Entry 4BST (X-ray diffraction, 4.30 A resolution (low resolution: residue-level contacts below are approximate; hydrogen-bond / salt-bridge calls are withheld)); this record covers chains B and C of the 4 polymer chains in the assembly.

# Chain B
Molecule: Leucine-rich repeat-containing G-protein coupled receptor 5
Source organism: Homo sapiens
Notes: fragment: extracellular lrr domain, residues 22-543
UniProt: O75473 (LGR5_HUMAN); residue numbers follow UniProt; this construct covers 22-543
Sequence (539 residues; row label = number of the first residue in the row):
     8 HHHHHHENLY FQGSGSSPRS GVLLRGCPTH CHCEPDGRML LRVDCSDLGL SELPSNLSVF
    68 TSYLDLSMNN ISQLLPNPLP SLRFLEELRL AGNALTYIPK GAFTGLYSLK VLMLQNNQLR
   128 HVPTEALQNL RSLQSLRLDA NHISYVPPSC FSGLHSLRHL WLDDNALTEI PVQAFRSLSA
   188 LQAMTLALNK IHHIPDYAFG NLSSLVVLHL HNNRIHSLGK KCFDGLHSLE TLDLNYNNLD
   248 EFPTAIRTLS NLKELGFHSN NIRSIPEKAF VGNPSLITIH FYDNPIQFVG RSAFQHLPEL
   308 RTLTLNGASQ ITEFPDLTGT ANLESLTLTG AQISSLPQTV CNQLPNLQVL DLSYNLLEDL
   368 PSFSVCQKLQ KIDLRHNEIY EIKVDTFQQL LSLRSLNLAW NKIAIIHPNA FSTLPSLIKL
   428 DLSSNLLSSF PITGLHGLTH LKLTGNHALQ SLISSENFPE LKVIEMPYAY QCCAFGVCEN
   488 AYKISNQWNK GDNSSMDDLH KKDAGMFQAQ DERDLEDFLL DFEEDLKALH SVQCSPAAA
Not modelled in the structure: 8-32, 486-538, 544-546
Sequence notes: expression tag (8-21, 544-546)
Cystine bridges: C34-C40, C38-C52, C348-C373, C479-C541, C480-C485
Glycans and other covalent adducts: N-acetylglucosamine (NAG) linked to N77, N208
UniProt features mapped onto this chain:
  - glycosylation (N-linked (GlcNAc...) asparagine): N63, N77, N208, N500
What the authors report for this chain:
  - mutagenesis - S458R: decreased signaling with R-spondin-1 (chain C)
  - mutagenesis - L459R: increased signaling with R-spondin-1 (chain C)
  - mutagenesis - Y289A/D290A, Y289W/D290A, H454A: unchanged signaling with R-spondin-1 (chain C)

# Chain C
Molecule: R-spondin-1
Source organism: Homo sapiens
Notes: fragment: fu1fu2, residues 31-146
UniProt: Q2MKA7 (RSPO1_HUMAN); residues 31-146 here = UniProt positions 31-146
Sequence (126 residues; each row starts with the number of its first residue):
    29 GSRISAEGSQ ACAKGCELCS EVNGCLKCSP KLFILLERND IRQVGVCLPS CPPGYFDARN
    89 PDMNKCIKCK IEHCEACFSH NFCTKCKEGL YLHKGRCYPA CPEGSSAANG TMECSSPAAA
   149 HHHHHH
Not modelled in the structure: 29-39, 143-154
Sequence notes: expression tag (29-30, 147-154)
Cystine bridges: C40-C47, C44-C53, C56-C75, C79-C94, C97-C105, C102-C111, C114-C125, C129-C142
UniProt features mapped onto this chain:
  - glycosylation: N137 (N-linked (GlcNAc...) asparagine)
What the authors report for this chain:
  - mutagenesis - F106E, F110E: abolished growth
  - mutagenesis - R66W, R70C, Q71R, G73R: unchanged binding to ecto-LGR5
  - mutagenesis - R66W, R70C, Q71R, G73R: decreased signaling
  - mutagenesis - R66W, R70C, Q71R, G73R: unchanged binding to Leucine-rich repeat-containing G-protein coupled receptor 5 (chain B)

# Chain B / chain C interface
Residue-residue contacts (18):
  Q457(B) with D90(C); M91(C)
  S458(B) with M91(C)
  L459(B) with L54(C)
  S461(B) with L54(C)
  E463(B) with V50(C)
  Y477(B) with L64(C); Q71(C); K98(C)
  C480(B) with R66(C); R70(C); Q71(C)
  A481(B) with N51(C); R70(C); Q71(C)
  F482(B) with R70(C)
  G483(B) with R70(C)
  C485(B) with R66(C)
Also at the interface, not in a pair above, chain B (12 interface residues in all): A455
Also at the interface, not in a pair above, chain C (12 interface residues in all): C53, I69
From the paper, about this interface:
  - hot spots on chain B (mutagenesis) - R144E, D171A, A190D, V214W: decreased signaling with R-spondin-1 (chain C)
  - hot spots on chain B (mutagenesis) - D146F, D170F: abolished signaling with R-spondin-1 (chain C)
  - hot spots on chain C (mutagenesis) - F106E, F110E: abolished binding to Leucine-rich repeat-containing G-protein coupled receptor 5 (chain B)
  - hot spots on chain C (mutagenesis) - K59E, R87E: decreased signaling with Leucine-rich repeat-containing G-protein coupled receptor 5 (chain B)

# Summary
The chain B/chain C interface involves 12 residues from each chain. N-acetylglucosamine is covalently linked
to N77(B) and N208(B). From the paper: S458R, R144E and D171A of chain B, among others, reduce signaling with
R-spondin-1 (chain C); R66W, R70C and Q71R of chain C, among others, reduce signaling; 19 substitutions were
tested in all.
Chain B is Leucine-rich repeat-containing G-protein coupled receptor 5 and chain C is R-spondin-1, both from
Homo sapiens; the structure, Structure of the ectodomain of LGR5 in complex with R-spondin-1 (Fu1Fu2) in P6122
crystal form, was determined by X-ray diffraction together with 4BSU, 4BSO, 4BSP, 4BSR and 4BSS from the same
study.
